PDB entry 5NBT | X-ray diffraction, 2.40 A resolution | chains A and B

# Chain A
Protein: Katanin p80 WD40 repeat-containing subunit B1
Source organism: Mus musculus
UniProt: Q8BG40 (KTNB1_MOUSE); numbering as in UniProt (aligned over 481-658)
Sequence (212 residues; numbered 447 to 658; the number before each row is that of its first residue):
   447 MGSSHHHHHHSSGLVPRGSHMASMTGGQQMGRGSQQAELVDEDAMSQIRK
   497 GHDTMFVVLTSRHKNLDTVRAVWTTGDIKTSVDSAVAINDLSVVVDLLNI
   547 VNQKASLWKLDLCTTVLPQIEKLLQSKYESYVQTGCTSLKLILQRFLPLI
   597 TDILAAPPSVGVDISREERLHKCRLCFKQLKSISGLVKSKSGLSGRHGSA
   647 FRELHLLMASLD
Unresolved in the structure: 447-486, 600-614, 636-644, 657-658
Sequence notes: initiating methionine (447); expression tag (448-480)
Swiss-Prot annotation at these positions:
  - mutagenesis: Ser538 (S538L: Disrupts KATNA1:KATNB1 interaction with ASPM), Tyr574 (Y574A: Disrupts KATNA1:KATNB1 interaction with ASPM; abolishes localization to microtubules minus ends; decreases ASPM localization to microtubules minus ends ...), Gly607 (G607A: Abolishes localization to microtubules), Val608 (V608A: Abolishes localization to microtubules), Asp609 (D609A: Abolishes localization to microtubules), Ile610 (I610A: Abolishes localization to microtubules), Arg615 (R615A: Abolishes localization to microtubules minus ends; decreases ASPM localization to microtubules minus ends; no enhancement of ASPM activity in blocking microtubule minus-end growth), Lys618 (K618A: Abolishes localization to microtubules)
From the paper describing this entry:
  - mutagenesis - Y574A, R615A: unchanged binding to Katanin p60 ATPase-containing subunit A1 (chain B)
  - disease-associated variants - S538L (Tm change 6 degC): decreased stability
  - disease-associated variants - S538L: unchanged binding to Katanin p60 ATPase-containing subunit A1 (chain B)
  - disease-associated variants - L543R, G581D: decreased stability (proposed by the authors, not directly observed)
  - mutagenesis - R615A: decreased binding to dynamic microtubule ends
  - mutagenesis - R615A: abolished binding to microtubule end binding in cells
  - mutagenesis - R615A: unchanged catalytic activity on microtubules

# Chain B
Protein: Katanin p60 ATPase-containing subunit A1
Source organism: Mus musculus
Notes: EC 3.6.4.3
UniProt: Q9WV86 (KTNA1_MOUSE); residues 1-78 here = UniProt positions 1-78
Sequence (80 residues; numbered -1 to 78; the number before each row is that of its first residue; numbers below 1 keep their minus sign (Met-1 is residue -1)):
    -1 MGMSLQMIVENVKLAREYALLGNYDSAMVYYQGVLDQMNKYPYSVKDTHL
    49 RQKWQQVWQEINVEAKQVKDIMKTLESFKL
Unresolved in the structure: -1 to 1, 37-48
Sequence notes: initiating methionine (-1); expression tag (0); conflict Pro40 (Leu in Q9WV86)
Swiss-Prot annotation at these positions:
  - region: Met1 to Tyr29 (Interaction with KATNB1)
  - modified residue: Ser42 (Phosphoserine)
  - mutagenesis: Leu18 (L18A: Disrupts KATNA1:KATNB1 interaction with ASPM), Leu19 (L19A: Disrupts KATNA1:KATNB1 interaction with ASPM)
From the paper describing this entry:
  - mutagenesis - L18A, L19A: unchanged binding to Katanin p80 WD40 repeat-containing subunit B1 (chain A)

# Chain A / chain B interface
Contacting residue pairs - 49 pairs, chain A then chain B:
  Asp487(A) - Leu3(B)
  Ala490(A) - Val7(B)  hydrophobic
  Met491(A) - Lys51(B)
  Gln493(A) - Val7(B)
  Ile494(A) - Arg14(B)  hydrogen bond (backbone-side chain)
  Ile494(A) - Val55(B)  hydrophobic
  Ile494(A) - Ile59(B)  hydrophobic
  Arg495(A) - Lys51(B)
  Arg495(A) - Val55(B)
  Arg495(A) - Glu58(B)  salt bridge
  Gly497(A) - Arg14(B)
  His498(A) - Arg14(B)
  His498(A) - Glu58(B)
  His498(A) - Glu62(B)  salt bridge
  Met501(A) - Arg14(B)
  Met501(A) - Leu18(B)  hydrophobic
  Met501(A) - Tyr29(B)
  Met501(A) - Glu62(B)
  Phe502(A) - Val61(B)  hydrophobic
  Phe502(A) - Gln65(B)
  Val504(A) - Leu18(B)  hydrophobic
  Leu505(A) - Glu62(B)
  Leu505(A) - Gln65(B)
  Leu505(A) - Val66(B)  hydrophobic
  Leu505(A) - Ile69(B)
  Thr506(A) - Gln65(B)  hydrogen bond
  Arg508(A) - Ala17(B)  hydrogen bond (side chain-backbone)
  Arg508(A) - Leu18(B)  hydrogen bond (side chain-backbone)
  Arg508(A) - Tyr22(B)  hydrogen bond
  His509(A) - Asp68(B)
  His509(A) - Ile69(B)
  His509(A) - Thr72(B)  hydrogen bond
  Leu512(A) - Ile69(B)  hydrophobic
  Leu512(A) - Leu73(B)  hydrophobic
  Asp513(A) - Thr72(B)
  Arg516(A) - Thr72(B)
  Arg516(A) - Ser75(B)  hydrogen bond
  Arg516(A) - Phe76(B)
  Trp519(A) - Phe76(B)  hydrophobic
  Trp519(A) - Lys77(B)  hydrogen bond (side chain-backbone)
  Asp542(A) - Gly20(B)
  Asp542(A) - Tyr22(B)  hydrogen bond
  Leu543(A) - Phe76(B)  hydrophobic
  Ile546(A) - Leu73(B)  hydrophobic
  Ile546(A) - Phe76(B)  hydrophobic
  Ile546(A) - Leu78(B)  hydrophobic
  Lys550(A) - Leu78(B)
  Leu553(A) - Leu78(B)  hydrophobic
  Tyr574(A) - Leu19(B)  hydrophobic
Also at the interface, not in a pair above, chain A (29 interface residues in all): Val515, Gln549, Ser576, Tyr577
Also at the interface, not in a pair above, chain B (30 interface residues in all): Ile6, Val10, Met36, Trp52, Gln54

# Overview
The interface between chain A and chain B involves 29 residues on one side and 30 on the other, with 9
hydrogen bonds and 2 salt bridges. Among the polar pairs are Arg495(A)-Glu58(B), His498(A)-Glu62(B) and
Ile494(A)-Arg14(B). The paper reports that S538L, L543R and G581D of chain A reduce stability; R615A of chain
A reduces binding to dynamic microtubule ends; 7 substitutions were tested in all.
Chain A is Katanin p80 WD40 repeat-containing subunit B1 and chain B is Katanin p60 ATPase-containing subunit
A1, both from Mus musculus; the structure, Apo structure of p60N/p80C katanin, was determined by X-ray
diffraction (same publication as 5LB7).
